8IYH - chains B and H of the 5 polymer chains in the assembly; structure by electron microscopy, 3.30 A resolution.

Chain B:
Molecule: Guanine nucleotide-binding protein G(o) subunit alpha
Source organism: Homo sapiens
Reference sequence: P09471 (GNAO_HUMAN); residue numbers follow UniProt; this construct covers 6-53, 182-230, 241-354
Chain sequence (240 residues; row label = number of the first residue in the row; note: 126 numbers in that range are skipped by the numbering (no residue carries them; nothing is unmodelled there); numbers below 1 keep their minus sign (Met-11 is residue -11)):
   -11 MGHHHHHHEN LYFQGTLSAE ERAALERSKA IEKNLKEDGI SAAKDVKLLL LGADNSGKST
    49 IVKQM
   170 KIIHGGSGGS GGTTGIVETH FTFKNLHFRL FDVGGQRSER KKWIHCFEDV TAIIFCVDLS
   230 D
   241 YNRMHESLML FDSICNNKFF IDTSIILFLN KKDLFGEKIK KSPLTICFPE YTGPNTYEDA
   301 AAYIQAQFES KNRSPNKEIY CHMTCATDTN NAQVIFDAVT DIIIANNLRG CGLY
Unresolved in the structure: -11 to 5, 170-182, 241-244
Construct notes: initiating methionine (-11); expression tag (-10 to 5); engineered mutation Asp42 (Gly in P09471), Asn43 (Glu in P09471), Asp227 (Ala in P09471), Asp230 (Gly in P09471), Ala332 (Ile in P09471), Ile335 (Val in P09471); linker (170-181)
UniProt features mapped onto this chain:
  - region: Lys35 to Ala41, Ser44 to Thr48 (G1 motif), Phe197 to Arg206 (G3 motif), Ile266 to Asp273 (G4 motif), Thr324 to Thr329 (G5 motif)
  - binding site (GTP): Lys46, Ser47, Thr48, Asn270, Asp273, Cys325
  - binding site (Mg(2+)): Ser47, Thr182
  - natural variant: Gly40 (G40R: In DEE17 and NEDIM; G40W: Found in a patient with intractable early-onset epilepsy), Ser47 (S47G: In NEDIM), Gln52 (Q52P: Found in a patient with intractable early-onset epilepsy; Q52R: In DEE17), Thr191 to Phe197 (deletion: In DEE17), Gly203 (G203R: In DEE17), Arg209 (R209C: In DEE17 and NEDIM; R209G: In NEDIM; R209H: In NEDIM; R209L: In NEDIM), Glu246 (E246G: In NEDIM; E246K: In NEDIM), Ile279 (I279N: In DEE17)
  - modified residue: Gln205 (5-glutamyl histamine), Cys351 (ADP-ribosylcysteine)
  - lipidation: Cys351 (S-palmitoyl cysteine)
  - mutagenesis: Cys351 (C351A: Strong loss of binding to ADGRG3)

Chain H:
Molecule: ScFv16 Antibody
Source organism: Mus musculus
Notes: antibody fragment or engineered binder
Chain sequence (248 residues; row label = number of the first residue in the row):
     1 DVQLVESGGG LVQPGGSRKL SCSASGFAFS SFGMHWVRQA PEKGLEWVAY ISSGSGTIYY
    61 ADTVKGRFTI SRDDPKNTLF LQMTSLRSED TAMYYCVRSI YYYGSSPFDF WGQGTTLTVS
   121 SGGGGSGGGG SGGGGSDIVM TQATSSVPVT PGESVSISCR SSKSLLHSNG NTYLYWFLQR
   181 PGQSPQLLIY RMSNLASGVP DRFSGSGSGT AFTLTISRLE AEDVGVYYCM QHLEYPLTFG
   241 AGTKLELK
Unresolved in the structure: 73-75, 121-134
Cystine bridges: Cys22-Cys96, Cys159-Cys229

Chain B / chain H interface:
Residue-residue contacts (15; chain B residue first):
  Ala7(B) with Tyr173(H)
  Glu8(B) with Tyr101(H); Pro107(H); Tyr173(H); Tyr175(H), hydrogen bond; Arg191(H), salt bridge; His232(H), salt bridge
  Arg10(B) with Tyr59(H), hydrogen bond
  Ala11(B) with Tyr101(H), hydrophobic
  Ala12(B) with Tyr101(H)
  Glu14(B) with Ser52(H), hydrogen bond; Thr57(H)
  Arg15(B) with Ile100(H); Tyr101(H); Tyr102(H)
Other interface residues (no listed pair), chain H (17 interface residues in all): Ser31, Tyr50, Ser53, Gly56, His167, Leu233

Overview:
Chain B and chain H form an interface of 7 and 17 residues respectively; the contacts include 3 hydrogen bonds
and 2 salt bridges. Polar contacts include Glu8(B)-Arg191(H), Glu8(B)-His232(H) and Glu8(B)-Tyr175(H).
Here chain B is Guanine nucleotide-binding protein G(o) subunit alpha (Homo sapiens) and chain H is ScFv16
Antibody (Mus musculus). Entry 8IYH (Structure of MK6892-GPR109A-G-protein complex) was determined by electron
microscopy (same publication as 8IY9, 8IYW, 8JER and 8JHN).
